PDB entry 5N35 | X-ray diffraction, 2.24 A resolution | chain A

Chain A:
Name: PolB1 Binding Protein 2 (PBP2)
From: Sulfolobus solfataricus
UniProt: A0A0E3GTJ4 (A0A0E3GTJ4_SULSF); residues 9-76 here = UniProt positions 9-76
Sequence (76 residues; row label = number of the first residue in the row):
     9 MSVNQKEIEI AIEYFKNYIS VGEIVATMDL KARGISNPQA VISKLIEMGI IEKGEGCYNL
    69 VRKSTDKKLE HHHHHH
Disordered / not traced: 9-10, 71-84
Differences from the reference sequence: expression tag (77-84)
Disulfide bonds: Cys65 forms a disulfide with the same residue of a neighbouring copy of this chain
Bound ions: Gd ion site 1 near Glu60 (its only coordinating residue here); Gd ion site 2 near Lys61 (its only coordinating residue here)

Summary:
Chain A is PolB1 Binding Protein 2 (PBP2) (Sulfolobus solfataricus); the structure, Gadolinium phased PBP2
(SSO6202) at 2.2 Ang, was determined by X-ray diffraction.
